6KV5 - chains B and C of the 3 polymer chains in the assembly; structure by electron microscopy, 4.60 A resolution (low resolution: residue-level contacts below are approximate; hydrogen-bond / salt-bridge calls are withheld).

[Chain B]
Molecule: RNA-directed RNA polymerase catalytic subunit
From: Influenza D virus (D/swine/Oklahoma/1334/2011)
Notes: EC 2.7.7.48
UniProtKB: K9LH03 (K9LH03_9ORTO); residue numbers follow UniProt; this construct covers 1-753
Chain sequence (753 residues; row label = number of the first residue in the row):
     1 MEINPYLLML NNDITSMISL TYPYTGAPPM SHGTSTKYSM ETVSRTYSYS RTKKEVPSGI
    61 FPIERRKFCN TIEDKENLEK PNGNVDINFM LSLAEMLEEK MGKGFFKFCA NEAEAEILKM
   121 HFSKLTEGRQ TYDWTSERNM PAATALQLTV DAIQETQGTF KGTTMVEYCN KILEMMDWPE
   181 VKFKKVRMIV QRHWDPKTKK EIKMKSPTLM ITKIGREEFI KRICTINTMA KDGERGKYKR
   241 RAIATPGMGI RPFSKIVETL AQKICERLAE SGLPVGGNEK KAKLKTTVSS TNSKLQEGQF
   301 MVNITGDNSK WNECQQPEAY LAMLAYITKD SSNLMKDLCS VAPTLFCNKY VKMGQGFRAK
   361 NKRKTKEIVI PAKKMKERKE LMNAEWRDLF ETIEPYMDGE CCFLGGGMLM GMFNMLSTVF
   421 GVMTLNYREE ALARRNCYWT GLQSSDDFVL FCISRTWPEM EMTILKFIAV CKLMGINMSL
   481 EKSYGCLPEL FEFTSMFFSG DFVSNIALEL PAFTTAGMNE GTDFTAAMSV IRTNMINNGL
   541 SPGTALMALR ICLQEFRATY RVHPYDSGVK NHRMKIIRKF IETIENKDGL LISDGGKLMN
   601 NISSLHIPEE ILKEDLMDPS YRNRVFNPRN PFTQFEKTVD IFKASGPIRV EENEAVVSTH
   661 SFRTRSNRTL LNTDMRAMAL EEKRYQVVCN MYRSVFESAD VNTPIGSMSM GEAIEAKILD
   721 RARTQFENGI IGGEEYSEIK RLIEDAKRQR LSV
Disordered / not traced: 187-207, 275-278, 431-434, 636-654, 670-677, 753

[Chain C]
Molecule: Polymerase PB2
From: Influenza D virus (D/swine/Oklahoma/1334/2011)
UniProtKB: K9LHF3 (K9LHF3_9ORTO); residue numbers follow UniProt; this construct covers 1-772
Chain sequence (772 residues; row label = number of the first residue in the row):
     1 MSLLLTLAKE YANLTKDKKS CKLLSQGTVS SYTTFKKWTT SRKEKNPSLR MRWAMGSKFP
    61 IMANREILEE AGIPEQWEGI DLWSKKDDVS KLGMVLASPA AITYWNFCGP GVDNSSVIKD
   121 VYKAKFMKKE RWRETLWGPM NFELVGKQRR VVETQPVEIK LNQKEIKELT MWVLFEDEAN
   181 LASKFIQENF SLVLSLRELY KGKAVNKDVA AFMIAHQFSP EKRFLPTFGP IRPERMELLH
   241 CLGGDFWKIE AVTAGSLNEE QKKRDVRAVA RKICLRASVD LFTPAEKIRD YIASVTMRFG
   301 TVERTFEDVI RNSDDISAEV TLCKAALGCE LGKSMSFGNL NLRKVSGEAE TMEKTVYWGL
   361 KPIKYKCWRG EETFYCELRK VTCMFRRSEG LDWANIGPGS PEERRELLAM VMIFCRDGRF
   421 FESAPVNIDE SFFRTRLNKE IPYQYVLLKW VRQSRDNLDA LLSTRGLIPA HIGQFGKGMG
   481 IDGSSSSSMV YKGVMLSKTP IDIVESKEKH RLFLNDNIEA VTERGAMVAS IMDLSEDNRE
   541 TFNDVTFNHV DLAVLKDEKT AIIKIYRSLV ERINTDDDGL PALIMGKRYL ELYQLDEVKD
   601 AVGLIPKRML GAYSYQARQL IQSQIKNDSY SLPEIIKLLP FCYSPPKKML FDGTFHFKNQ
   661 MYVRPGINTN LFSFSKTDKS KIYVNGSAVK IKLVLGDDEM DTSLAFVEGF QVCEYDPRAP
   721 LIPRRDLRLI GFGKKVRVFV GQGQEKTLVR TSSKRAASHD VSKNIRRMRL EV
Disordered / not traced: 1, 88-91, 255-706, 753-772

[How chain B and chain C interact]
Contacting residue pairs - 164 pairs, chain B then chain C:
  His121(B) - Ser30(C)
  Phe122(B) - Ser30(C)
  Ser123(B) - Thr33(C)
  Thr126(B) - Thr34(C)
  Gln130(B) - Lys43(C)
  Ala143(B) - Lys37(C)
  Gln147(B) - Ser31(C)
  Gln147(B) - Thr34(C)
  Gln147(B) - Phe35(C)
  Gln147(B) - Trp38(C)
  Gln154(B) - Gly27(C)
  Gln154(B) - Thr28(C)
  Thr159(B) - Gln26(C)
  Phe160(B) - Gly27(C)
  Phe160(B) - Thr28(C)
  Lys161(B) - Gln26(C)
  Glu279(B) - Arg149(C)
  Ala282(B) - Gln148(C)
  Thr515(B) - Pro47(C)
  Ala516(B) - Pro47(C)
  Gly517(B) - Pro47(C)
  Gly517(B) - Met51(C)
  Arg532(B) - Glu237(C)
  Arg532(B) - His240(C)
  Met535(B) - His240(C)
  Ile536(B) - Leu225(C)
  Ile536(B) - His240(C)
  Asn537(B) - Arg149(C)
  Pro542(B) - Trp247(C)
  Thr559(B) - Met55(C)
  Tyr560(B) - Met51(C)
  Tyr560(B) - Met55(C)
  Arg561(B) - Met55(C)
  His572(B) - Ile80(C)
  His572(B) - Ala100(C)
  Arg573(B) - Pro99(C)
  Arg573(B) - Ala100(C)
  Lys575(B) - Glu78(C)
  Ile576(B) - Ala100(C)
  Ile577(B) - Thr103(C)
  Ile577(B) - Phe107(C)
  Lys579(B) - Trp77(C)
  Phe580(B) - Phe107(C)
  Asp594(B) - Asn106(C)
  Ile602(B) - His240(C)
  Ser603(B) - Trp132(C)
  Ser603(B) - Cys241(C)
  Ser604(B) - Trp132(C)
  His606(B) - His240(C)
  Ile611(B) - Lys125(C)
  Ile611(B) - Phe126(C)
  Glu614(B) - Ile118(C)
  Glu614(B) - Phe126(C)
  Asp615(B) - Lys129(C)
  Tyr621(B) - Asn106(C)
  Asn623(B) - Pro110(C)
  Asn623(B) - Gly111(C)
  Asn623(B) - Val112(C)
  Asn623(B) - Asp113(C)
  Asn623(B) - Asn114(C)
  Arg624(B) - Trp105(C)
  Arg624(B) - Asn106(C)
  Arg624(B) - Phe107(C)
  Arg624(B) - Cys108(C)
  Arg624(B) - Gly109(C)
  Arg624(B) - Pro110(C)
  Val625(B) - Asn106(C)
  Phe626(B) - Asn114(C)
  Phe626(B) - Ile118(C)
  Asn627(B) - Trp105(C)
  Asn627(B) - Val112(C)
  Pro628(B) - Asn114(C)
  Arg629(B) - Ile67(C)
  Arg629(B) - Glu70(C)
  Arg629(B) - Trp105(C)
  Asn630(B) - Ile67(C)
  Pro631(B) - Ala63(C)
  Pro631(B) - Asn64(C)
  Pro631(B) - Ile67(C)
  Pro631(B) - Leu68(C)
  Phe632(B) - Ile61(C)
  Phe632(B) - Ala63(C)
  Phe632(B) - Ala101(C)
  Phe632(B) - Ile102(C)
  Phe635(B) - Asn64(C)
  Phe635(B) - Met94(C)
  Val656(B) - Tyr122(C)
  Val657(B) - Tyr122(C)
  His660(B) - Asn106(C)
  Phe662(B) - Ile61(C)
  Phe662(B) - Ile102(C)
  Arg663(B) - Ile61(C)
  Arg663(B) - Met62(C)
  Thr664(B) - Ala54(C)
  Thr664(B) - Pro60(C)
  Thr664(B) - Met62(C)
  Arg665(B) - Ser57(C)
  Arg665(B) - Phe59(C)
  Arg665(B) - Pro60(C)
  Arg665(B) - Met62(C)
  Arg665(B) - Leu96(C)
  Glu681(B) - Lys19(C)
  Glu682(B) - Trp38(C)
  Arg684(B) - Asp17(C)
  Arg684(B) - Lys19(C)
  Tyr685(B) - Leu23(C)
  Tyr685(B) - Phe35(C)
  Gln686(B) - Phe35(C)
  Cys689(B) - Phe35(C)
  Met691(B) - Tyr11(C)
  Tyr692(B) - Tyr32(C)
  Tyr692(B) - Gln742(C)
  Arg693(B) - Asp208(C)
  Phe696(B) - Gln742(C)
  Glu697(B) - Lys207(C)
  Ser698(B) - Met171(C)
  Ser698(B) - Phe175(C)
  Ser698(B) - Glu178(C)
  Asp700(B) - Tyr32(C)
  Asp700(B) - Lys36(C)
  Val701(B) - Lys167(C)
  Asn702(B) - Met171(C)
  Asn702(B) - Ala179(C)
  Pro704(B) - Tyr32(C)
  Pro704(B) - Thr33(C)
  Ile705(B) - Gln742(C)
  Gly706(B) - Val29(C)
  Ser707(B) - Val29(C)
  Met708(B) - Gly743(C)
  Ser709(B) - Ser25(C)
  Met710(B) - Leu24(C)
  Met710(B) - Val29(C)
  Gly711(B) - Tyr11(C)
  Gly711(B) - Leu24(C)
  Ala713(B) - Phe739(C)
  Ala713(B) - Gly741(C)
  Ala713(B) - Gln742(C)
  Ile714(B) - Tyr11(C)
  Glu715(B) - Tyr11(C)
  Ala716(B) - Phe739(C)
  Lys717(B) - Phe175(C)
  Ile718(B) - Leu4(C)
  Ile718(B) - Ala8(C)
  Asp720(B) - Pro723(C)
  Asp720(B) - Phe739(C)
  Arg721(B) - Leu4(C)
  Arg723(B) - Leu721(C)
  Thr724(B) - Pro723(C)
  Thr724(B) - Arg725(C)
  Gln725(B) - Leu4(C)
  Glu727(B) - Leu721(C)
  Glu727(B) - Asp726(C)
  Asn728(B) - Arg725(C)
  Asn728(B) - Asp726(C)
  Glu735(B) - Leu5(C)
  Ile739(B) - Leu5(C)
  Ile739(B) - Ala8(C)
  Leu742(B) - Lys9(C)
  Leu742(B) - Ala12(C)
  Ala746(B) - Ala12(C)
  Gln749(B) - Lys16(C)
  Arg750(B) - Tyr11(C)
  Arg750(B) - Cys21(C)
  Arg750(B) - Leu24(C)
Also at the interface, not in a pair above, chain B (122 interface residues in all): Pro141, Thr144, Leu146, Val150, Thr163, Phe502, Thr514, Met518, Glu520, Thr583, Ile584, Leu590, Leu605, Ile607, Leu612, Gln634, Ala655, Ser658, Ser666, Val687, Val688, Ile743
Also at the interface, not in a pair above, chain C (106 interface residues in all): Leu3, Leu14, Thr15, Arg42, Ser48, Arg52, Gly56, Ala97, Ser98, Tyr104, Lys128, Ala211, Phe212, Phe224, Pro226, Leu239, Phe246

[Summary]
122 residues of chain B and 106 residues of chain C are in contact.
Here chain B is RNA-directed RNA polymerase catalytic subunit and chain C is Polymerase PB2, both from
Influenza D virus (D/swine/Oklahoma/1334/2011). Entry 6KV5 (Structure of influenza D virus apo polymerase) was
determined by electron microscopy, deposited together with 6KUJ, 6KUK, 6KUP, 6KUR, 6KUT and 6KUV.
